1UPM - chains C and H of the 16 polymer chains in the assembly; structure by X-ray diffraction, 2.30 A resolution.

[Chain C]
Molecule: Ribulose bisphosphate carboxylase small chain
From: Spinacia oleracea
Notes: EC 4.1.1.39
Reference sequence: Q43832 (RBS2_SPIOL); residues 1-123 here correspond to UniProt positions 58-180 (UniProt number = residue number + 57)
Sequence (123 residues; row label = number of the first residue in the row):
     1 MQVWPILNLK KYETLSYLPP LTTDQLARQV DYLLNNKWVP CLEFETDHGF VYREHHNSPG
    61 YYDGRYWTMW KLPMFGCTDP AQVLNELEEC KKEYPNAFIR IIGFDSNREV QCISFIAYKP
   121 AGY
Construct notes: conflict Gln2 (Lys59 in Q43832), Ile6 (Thr63 in Q43832), Leu7 (Gln64 in Q43832), Leu9 (Met66 in Q43832), Lys11 (Arg68 in Q43832), Glu109 (Gln166 in Q43832), Ile113 (Val170 in Q43832)

[Chain H]
Molecule: Ribulose bisphosphate carboxylase large chain
From: Spinacia oleracea
Notes: EC 4.1.1.39
Reference sequence: P00875 (RBL_SPIOL); residue numbers follow UniProt; this construct covers 1-475
Sequence (475 residues; row label = number of the first residue in the row):
     1 MSPQTETKAS VEFKAGVKDY KLTYYTPEYE TLDTDILAAF RVSPQPGVPP EEAGAAVAAE
    61 SSTGTWTTVW TDGLTNLDRY KGRCYHIEPV AGEENQYICY VAYPLDLFEE GSVTNMFTSI
   121 VGNVFGFKAL RALRLEDLRI PVAYVKTFQG PPHGIQVERD KLNKYGRPLL GCTIKPKLGL
   181 SAKNYGRAVY ECLRGGLDFT KDDENVNSQP FMRWRDRFLF CAEALYKAQA ETGEIKGHYL
   241 NATAGTCEDM MKRAVFAREL GVPIVMHDYL TGGFTANTTL SHYCRDNGLL LHIHRAMHAV
   301 IDRQKNHGMH FRVLAKALRL SGGDHIHSGT VVGKLEGERD ITLGFVDLLR DDYTEKDRSR
   361 GIYFTQSWVS TPGVLPVASG GIHVWHMPAL TEIFGDDSVL QFGGGTLGHP WGNAPGAVAN
   421 RVALEACVQA RNEGRDLARE GNTIIREATK WSPELAAACE VWKEIKFEFP AMDTV
Not modelled in the structure: 1-8
Modified residues: Lys201 (lysine nz-carboxylic acid; KCX)
Ion coordination: Ca2+: Lys201, Asp203, Glu204 (together with 2-carboxyarabinitol-1,5-diphosphate)
Small-molecule neighbours:
  - 2-carboxyarabinitol-1,5-diphosphate (CAP), molecule 1: Glu60, Thr65, Trp66, Asn123
  - 2-carboxyarabinitol-1,5-diphosphate (CAP), molecule 2: Thr173, Lys175, Lys177, Lys201, Asp203, Glu204, His294, Arg295, His298, His327, Lys334, Leu335, Ser379, Gly380, Gly381, Gln401, Phe402, Gly403, Gly404
UniProt features mapped onto this chain:
  - active site (Proton acceptor): Lys175, His294
  - binding site (substrate): Thr65, Asn123, Thr173, Lys177, Glu204, His294, Arg295, His327, Lys334, Ser379, Gly381, Gly403, Gly404
  - binding site (Mg(2+)): Lys201, Asp203, Glu204
  - site: Lys14 (Not N6-methylated), Lys334 (Transition state stabilizer)
  - modified residue: Pro3 (N-acetylproline), Lys201 (N6-carboxylysine)

[Interface between chain C and chain H]
Contacting residue pairs - 36 pairs, chain C then chain H:
  Glu43(C) with Arg187(H), salt bridge
  Glu45(C) with Lys227(H), salt bridge
  His55(C) with Tyr226(H)
  His56(C) with Glu259(H), salt bridge; Leu260(H)
  Ser58(C) with Glu259(H)
  Pro59(C) with Leu219(H)
  Gly60(C) with Leu219(H)
  Tyr61(C) with Leu219(H); Glu223(H)
  Tyr62(C) with Glu223(H)
  Asp63(C) with Glu223(H)
  Gly64(C) with Glu223(H), hydrogen bond (backbone-side chain)
  Arg65(C) with Leu219(H); Phe220(H); Glu223(H), salt bridge
  Tyr66(C) with Lys183(H), hydrogen bond (side chain-backbone); Gly186(H); Arg187(H), hydrogen bond (side chain-backbone); Phe220(H); Glu223(H), hydrogen bond (backbone-side chain); Lys227(H), hydrogen bond (backbone-side chain)
  Trp67(C) with Tyr190(H)
  Thr68(C) with Tyr190(H); Glu191(H); Arg194(H)
  Met69(C) with Arg187(H); Glu191(H), hydrogen bond (backbone-side chain)
  Leu72(C) with Pro410(H); Gly412(H)
  Phe104(C) with Arg187(H)
  Glu109(C) with Gly179(H); Leu180(H); Ser181(H), hydrogen bond (side chain-backbone); Asn184(H)
  Gln111(C) with Arg187(H), hydrogen bond
Also at the interface, not in a pair above, chain C (21 interface residues in all): Ile102
Also at the interface, not in a pair above, chain H (23 interface residues in all): Ala182, Ala222, Ala224, Trp411

[Summary]
The interface between chain C and chain H involves 21 residues on one side and 23 on the other; the contacts
include 8 hydrogen bonds and 4 salt bridges. Polar contacts include Glu43(C)-Arg187(H), Glu45(C)-Lys227(H) and
His56(C)-Glu259(H). Chain H binds 2-carboxyarabinitol-1,5-diphosphate.
Here chain C is Ribulose bisphosphate carboxylase small chain and chain H is Ribulose bisphosphate carboxylase
large chain, both from Spinacia oleracea. Entry 1UPM (Activated spinach rubisco complexed with
2-carboxyarabinitol 2 bisphosphat and CA2+) was determined by X-ray diffraction (same publication as 1UPP).
